1TH1 - chains A and C; structure by X-ray diffraction, 2.50 A resolution.

# Chain A
Molecule: Beta-catenin
From: Homo sapiens
Notes: fragment: armadillo repeat
Reference sequence: P35222 (CTNB1_HUMAN); residues 133-664 here = UniProt positions 133-664
Sequence (532 residues; each row starts with the number of its first residue):
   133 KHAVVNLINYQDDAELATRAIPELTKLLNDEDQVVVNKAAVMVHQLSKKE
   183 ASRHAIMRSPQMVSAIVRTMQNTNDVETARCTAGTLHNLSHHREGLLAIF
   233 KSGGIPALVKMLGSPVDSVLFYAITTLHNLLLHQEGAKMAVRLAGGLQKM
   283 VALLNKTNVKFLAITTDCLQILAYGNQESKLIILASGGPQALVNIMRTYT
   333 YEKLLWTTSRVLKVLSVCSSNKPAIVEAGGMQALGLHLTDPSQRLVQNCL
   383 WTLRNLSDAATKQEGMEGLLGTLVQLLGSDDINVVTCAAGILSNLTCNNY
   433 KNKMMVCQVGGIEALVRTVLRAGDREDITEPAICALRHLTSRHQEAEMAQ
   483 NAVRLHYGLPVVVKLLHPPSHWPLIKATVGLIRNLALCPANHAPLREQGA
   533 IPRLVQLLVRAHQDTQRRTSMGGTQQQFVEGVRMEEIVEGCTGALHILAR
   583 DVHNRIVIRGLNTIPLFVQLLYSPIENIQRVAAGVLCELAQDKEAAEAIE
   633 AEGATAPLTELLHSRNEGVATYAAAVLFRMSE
Unresolved in the structure: 133-144, 553-558
Swiss-Prot annotation at these positions:
  - region: Leu156 to Leu178 (Interaction with BCL9)
  - modified residue: Tyr142 (Phosphotyrosine), Ser191 (Phosphoserine), Ser246 (Phosphoserine), Tyr331 (Phosphotyrosine), Tyr333 (Phosphotyrosine), Ser552 (Phosphoserine), Thr556 (Microbial infection: Phosphothreonine), Cys619 (S-nitrosocysteine)
  - natural variant: Lys292 (K292N: Found in a patient with features of osteopathia striata cranial sclerosis; uncertain significance), Leu388 (L388P: In NEDSDV)
  - mutagenesis: Tyr142 (Y142E: No effect on interaction with BCL9 and BCL9L), Leu156 (L156A: Abolishes interaction with BCL9 but no effect on interaction with CDH3; when associated with A-159), Leu159 (L159A: No effect on interaction with BCL9 and CDH3. Abolishes interaction with BCL9 but no effect on interaction with CDH3; when associated with A-156), Leu178 (L178A: No effect on interaction with BCL9 and CDH3), Phe253 (F253A: Abolishes or strongly reduces AXIN2 binding), His260 (H260A: Abolishes or strongly reduces AXIN1 and AXIN2 binding. Strongly reduces phosphorylation and degradation; when associated with A-386 and A-383), Lys292 (K292A: Abolishes or strongly reduces AXIN1 and AXIN2 binding), Lys312 (K312E: Abolishes TCF7L2 binding), Tyr333 (Y333F: Abolished phosphorylation by SRC and interaction with isoform M2 of PKM (PKM2)), Lys345 (K345A: Abolishes APC binding), Trp383 (W383A: Abolishes APC binding. Strongly reduces phosphorylation and degradation; when associated with A-260 and A-386), Arg386 (R386A: Strongly reduces APC binding. Strongly reduces phosphorylation and degradation; when associated with A-260 and A-383), 7 further mutagenesis entries in UniProt

# Chain C
Molecule: Adenomatous polyposis coli protein
From: Homo sapiens
Notes: fragment: phosphorylated 20 amino acid repeat
Reference sequence: P25054 (APC_HUMAN); residues 1362-1540 here = UniProt positions 1362-1540
Sequence (179 residues; numbered 1362 to 1540; the number before each row is that of its first residue):
  1362 SKSGAQTPKSPPEHYVQETPLMFSRCTSVSSLDSFESRSIASSVQSEPCS
  1412 GMVSGIISPSDLPDSPGQTMPPSRSKTPPPPPQTAQTKREVPKNKAPTAE
  1462 KRESGPKQAAVNAAVQRVQVLPDADTLLHFATESTPDGFSCSSSLSALSL
  1512 DEPFIQKDVELRIMPPVQENDNGNETESE
Unresolved in the structure: 1362-1467, 1497-1502, 1530-1540
Construct notes: modified residue (1487, 1504-1505, 1507, 1510)
Modified residues: Thr1487 (phosphothreonine; TPO); Ser1504, Ser1505, Ser1507, Ser1510 (phosphoserine; SEP)
Swiss-Prot annotation at these positions:
  - modified residue: Ser1371 (Phosphoserine), Ser1385 (Phosphoserine), Ser1392 (Phosphoserine), Ser1395 (Phosphoserine), Thr1438 (Phosphothreonine)
  - natural variant: Ser1395 (S1395C: In hepatoblastoma), Asp1422 (D1422H: In colorectal tumor), Val1472 (V1472I: In MDB), Ser1495 (S1495G: In MDB), Ala1508 (A1508V: In colorectal carcinoma from a patient with MMRCS)

# How chain A and chain C interact
Contacting residue pairs (94):
  His176(A) - Glu1513(C)  salt bridge
  Lys180(A) - Glu1513(C)  salt bridge
  Lys180(A) - Pro1514(C)
  Arg185(A) - Ile1516(C)
  His219(A) - Leu1511(C)
  Asn220(A) - Glu1513(C)  hydrogen bond
  Asn220(A) - Ile1516(C)
  His223(A) - Ile1516(C)  hydrogen bond (side chain-backbone)
  His223(A) - Lys1518(C)
  His223(A) - Asp1519(C)  hydrogen bond (backbone-backbone)
  His223(A) - Leu1522(C)
  His224(A) - Asp1519(C)  salt bridge
  Arg225(A) - Asp1519(C)  salt bridge
  Arg225(A) - Glu1521(C)
  Arg225(A) - Leu1522(C)
  Phe253(A) - Leu1509(C)
  Phe253(A) - Leu1511(C)  hydrophobic
  Tyr254(A) - Leu1511(C)  hydrophobic
  Tyr254(A) - Glu1513(C)  hydrogen bond
  Thr257(A) - Leu1509(C)
  Asn261(A) - Lys1518(C)  hydrogen bond
  Leu264(A) - Pro1527(C)
  Leu264(A) - Val1528(C)
  His265(A) - Lys1518(C)
  His265(A) - Leu1522(C)
  Lys270(A) - Val1528(C)  hydrogen bond (side chain-backbone)
  Lys270(A) - Gln1529(C)
  Asn290(A) - Ser1510(C)
  Lys292(A) - Ser1507(C)
  Lys292(A) - Ala1508(C)
  Lys292(A) - Leu1509(C)
  Lys292(A) - Ser1510(C)
  Phe293(A) - Leu1509(C)
  Ala295(A) - Leu1506(C)
  Ile296(A) - Leu1509(C)  hydrophobic
  Asp299(A) - Leu1506(C)
  Tyr306(A) - Glu1494(C)
  Tyr306(A) - Ser1495(C)  hydrogen bond
  Gly307(A) - Glu1494(C)
  Lys312(A) - Glu1494(C)  salt bridge
  Tyr333(A) - Ser1507(C)
  Lys335(A) - Ser1504(C)
  Lys335(A) - Ser1505(C)  hydrogen bond (side chain-backbone)
  Lys335(A) - Ser1507(C)
  Trp338(A) - Leu1506(C)  hydrophobic
  Lys345(A) - Thr1493(C)
  Lys345(A) - Glu1494(C)
  Val346(A) - Glu1494(C)
  Val349(A) - Ala1492(C)
  Val349(A) - Thr1493(C)
  Val349(A) - Glu1494(C)
  Arg376(A) - Ser1503(C)  hydrogen bond (side chain-backbone)
  Trp383(A) - Thr1496(C)
  Arg386(A) - Phe1491(C)
  Arg386(A) - Thr1493(C)  hydrogen bond
  Asn387(A) - Phe1491(C)
  Asn387(A) - Ala1492(C)  hydrogen bond (side chain-backbone)
  Asn387(A) - Thr1493(C)  hydrogen bond (side chain-backbone)
  Asp390(A) - Leu1488(C)
  Asp390(A) - Leu1489(C)
  Asp390(A) - His1490(C)  salt bridge
  Thr393(A) - Leu1488(C)
  Ser425(A) - Leu1489(C)
  Asn426(A) - Leu1488(C)
  Asn426(A) - Leu1489(C)  hydrogen bond (side chain-backbone)
  Asn426(A) - Phe1491(C)
  Thr428(A) - Asp1486(C)
  Cys429(A) - Asp1486(C)  hydrogen bond (side chain-backbone)
  Cys429(A) - Thr1487(C)
  Cys429(A) - Leu1488(C)  hydrophobic
  Asn430(A) - Asp1486(C)  hydrogen bond (backbone-side chain)
  Lys435(A) - Asp1486(C)  salt bridge
  Pro463(A) - Leu1489(C)  hydrophobic
  Arg469(A) - Asp1484(C)
  Arg469(A) - Thr1487(C)
  His470(A) - Asp1486(C)
  His470(A) - Thr1487(C)
  Ser473(A) - Asp1484(C)  hydrogen bond
  Arg474(A) - Asp1484(C)
  Lys508(A) - Thr1487(C)
  Arg515(A) - Pro1483(C)
  Arg515(A) - Asp1484(C)  salt bridge
  Asn516(A) - Asp1484(C)  hydrogen bond
  Arg612(A) - Gln1480(C)  hydrogen bond
  Arg612(A) - Val1481(C)  hydrogen bond (side chain-backbone)
  Cys619(A) - Gln1477(C)
  Glu620(A) - Gln1477(C)
  Gly650(A) - Gln1480(C)
  Thr653(A) - Val1476(C)
  Thr653(A) - Gln1480(C)
  Tyr654(A) - Gln1477(C)
  Tyr654(A) - Gln1480(C)  hydrogen bond
  Phe660(A) - Lys1468(C)
  Phe660(A) - Asn1473(C)
Other interface residues (no listed pair), chain A (70 interface residues in all): Ser179, Gly216, Leu228, Ser250, Ile256, His260, Gln266, Glu267, Thr339, Gly422, Glu462, His578, Arg661
Other interface residues (no listed pair), chain C (44 interface residues in all): Gln1469, Ala1470, Ala1474, Leu1482, Asp1512, Gln1517

# Summary
70 residues of chain A face 44 of chain C across their interface, with 20 hydrogen bonds and 8 salt bridges.
Polar pairs include His176(A)-Glu1513(C), Lys180(A)-Glu1513(C) and His224(A)-Asp1519(C). Curated annotation
(UniProt) lists 19 mutagenesis sites on chain A.
Chain A is Beta-catenin and chain C is Adenomatous polyposis coli protein, both from Homo sapiens; the
structure, Beta-catenin in complex with a phosphorylated APC 20aa repeat fragment, was determined by X-ray
diffraction.
